Entry 8AR4 (X-ray diffraction, 1.50 A resolution); this record covers chains A and B.

Chain A:
Protein: 14-3-3 protein sigma
Organism: Homo sapiens
Reference sequence: P31947 (1433S_HUMAN); numbering as in UniProt (aligned over 1-231)
Chain sequence (236 residues; row label = number of the first residue in the row; numbers below 1 keep their minus sign (Gly-4 is residue -4)):
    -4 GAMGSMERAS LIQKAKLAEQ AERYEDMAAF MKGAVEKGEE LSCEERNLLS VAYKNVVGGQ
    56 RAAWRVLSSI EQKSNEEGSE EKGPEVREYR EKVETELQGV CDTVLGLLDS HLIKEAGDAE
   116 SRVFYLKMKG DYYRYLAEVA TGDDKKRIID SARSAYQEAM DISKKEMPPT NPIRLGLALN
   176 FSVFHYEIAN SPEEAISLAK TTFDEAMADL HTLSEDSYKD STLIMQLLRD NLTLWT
Sequence notes: expression tag (-4 to 0)
Covalently attached groups: compound NG9 linked to Cys38
Metal / ion sites: Mg2+ site 1 near Glu2 (its only coordinating residue here); Mg2+ site 2 near Ser37 (its only coordinating residue here); Mg2+ site 3 near Glu89 (its only coordinating residue here)
Residues lining bound ligands: NG9 (2-chloranyl-N-[[1-[4-[(4-chlorophenyl)amino]-2,2,6,6-tetramethyl-oxan-4-yl]carbonylpiperidin-4-yl]methyl]ethanamide): Arg41, Asn42, Glu115, Phe119, Lys122, Pro167, Ile168, Gly171, Leu172, Leu218, Ile219, Leu222
Swiss-Prot annotation at these positions:
  - site (Interaction with phosphoserine on interacting protein): Arg56, Arg129
  - modified residue (Phosphoserine): Ser5, Ser74

Chain B:
Protein: Estrogen receptor
Reference sequence: P03372 (ESR1_HUMAN); residues 591-595 here = UniProt positions 591-595
Chain sequence (5 residues; row label = number of the first residue in the row):
   591 FPATV
Modified residues: Thr594 (phosphothreonine; TPO)
From the paper describing this entry:
  - post-translational modification sites: Thr594 (citing earlier work)

Chain A / chain B interface:
Residue-residue contacts (21):
  Lys49(A) - Thr594(B)
  Lys49(A) - Val595(B)
  Arg56(A) - Thr594(B)
  Arg60(A) - Phe591(B)
  Lys122(A) - Val595(B)  hydrogen bond (side chain-backbone)
  Arg129(A) - Thr594(B)
  Tyr130(A) - Thr594(B)
  Gly171(A) - Val595(B)
  Leu174(A) - Ala593(B)
  Leu174(A) - Thr594(B)
  Leu174(A) - Val595(B)  hydrophobic
  Asn175(A) - Thr594(B)
  Asn175(A) - Val595(B)  hydrogen bond (side chain-backbone)
  Val178(A) - Pro592(B)  hydrophobic
  Val178(A) - Ala593(B)
  Val178(A) - Thr594(B)
  Leu222(A) - Val595(B)  hydrophobic
  Asn226(A) - Pro592(B)
  Asn226(A) - Ala593(B)  hydrogen bond (side chain-backbone)
  Leu229(A) - Pro592(B)  hydrophobic
  Trp230(A) - Pro592(B)  hydrophobic
Interface residues without a listed pair, chain A (16 interface residues in all): Asp126, Glu182

Overview:
Chain A and chain B form an interface of 16 and 5 residues respectively; the contacts include 3 hydrogen
bonds. Polar pairs include Lys122(A)-Val595(B), Asn175(A)-Val595(B) and Asn226(A)-Ala593(B). Compound NG9 is
covalently linked to Cys38(A). The paper reports a modification site at Thr594(B).
Chain A is 14-3-3 protein sigma (Homo sapiens) and chain B is Estrogen receptor; the structure, Small
molecular stabilizer for ERalpha and 14-3-3 (1080300), was determined by X-ray diffraction together with 8AI0,
8ALR, 8ALT, 8ALV, 8ALW, 8AM7 and 32 further entries from the same study.
